Entry 8SPX (electron microscopy, 2.95 A resolution); this record covers chains B and F of the 6 polymer chains in the assembly.

[Chain B]
Name: ATP synthase subunit alpha
From: Bacillus sp. PS3
Notes: EC 7.1.2.2
UniProt: A0A0M3VGF9 (A0A0M3VGF9_BACP3); numbering as in UniProt (aligned over 26-501)
Chain sequence (476 residues; row label = number of the first residue in the row):
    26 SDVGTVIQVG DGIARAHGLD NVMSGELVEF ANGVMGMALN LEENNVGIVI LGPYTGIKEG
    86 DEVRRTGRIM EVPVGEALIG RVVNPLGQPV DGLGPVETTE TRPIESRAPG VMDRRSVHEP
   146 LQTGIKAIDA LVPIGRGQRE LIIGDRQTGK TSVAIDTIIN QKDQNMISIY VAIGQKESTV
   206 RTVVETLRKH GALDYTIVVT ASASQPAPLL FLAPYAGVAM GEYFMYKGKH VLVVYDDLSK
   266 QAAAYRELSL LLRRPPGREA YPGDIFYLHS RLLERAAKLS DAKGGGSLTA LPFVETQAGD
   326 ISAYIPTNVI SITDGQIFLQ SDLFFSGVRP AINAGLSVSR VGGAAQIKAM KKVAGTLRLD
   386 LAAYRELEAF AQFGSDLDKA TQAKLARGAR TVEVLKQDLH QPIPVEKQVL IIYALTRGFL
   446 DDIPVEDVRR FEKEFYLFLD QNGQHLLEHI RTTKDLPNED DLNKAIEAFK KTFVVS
Not modelled in the structure: 500-501
Sequence notes: conflict S193 (Cys in A0A0M3VGF9), F463 (Trp in A0A0M3VGF9)
Residues lining bound ligands:
  - ADP (adenosine-5'-diphosphate): S364, R365, V366, G367
  - ATP (adenosine-5'-triphosphate): D170, R171, Q172, T173, G174, K175, T176, S177, F349, R354, P355, Q422, D423, L424

[Chain F]
Name: ATP synthase subunit beta
From: Bacillus sp. PS3
UniProt: A0A0M4U1P9 (A0A0M4U1P9_BACP3); numbering as in UniProt (aligned over 1-471)
Chain sequence (471 residues; row label = number of the first residue in the row):
     1 MTRGRVIQVM GPVVDVKFEN GHLPAIYNAL KIQHKARNEN EVDIDLTLEV ALHLGDDTVR
    61 TIAMASTDGL IRGMEVIDTG APISVPVGEV TLGRVFNVLG EPIDLEGDIP ADARRDPIHR
   121 PAPKFEELAT EVEILETGIK VVDLLAPYIK GGKIGLFGGA GVGKTVLIQE LIHNIAQEHG
   181 GISVFAGVGE RTREGNDLYH EMKDSGVISK TAMVFGQMNE PPGARMRVAL TGLTMAEYFR
   241 DEQGQDVLLF IDNIFRFTQA GSEVSALLGR MPSAVGYQPT LATEMGQLQE RITSTAKGSI
   301 TSIQAIYVPA DDYTDPAPAT TFSHLDATTN LERKLAEMGI YPAVDPLAST SRALAPEIVG
   361 EEHYQVARKV QQTLQRYKEL QDIIAILGMD ELSDEDKLVV HRARRIQFFL SQNFHVAEQF
   421 TGQPGSYVPV KETVRGFKEI LEGKYDHLPE DAFRLVGRIE EVVEKAKAMG V
Not modelled in the structure: 471
Metal / ion sites: Mg2+: T165 (together with ADP, phosphate ion)
Residues lining bound ligands: ADP (adenosine-5'-diphosphate): A160, G161, V162, G163, K164, T165, V166, Y341, A417, F420

[How chain B and chain F interact]
Residue-residue contacts (68):
  L44(B) - R72(F)  hydrogen bond (backbone-side chain)
  V47(B) - I71(F)
  V47(B) - R72(F)
  M48(B) - N40(F)
  M48(B) - V42(F)  hydrophobic
  M48(B) - L70(F)
  M48(B) - I71(F)  hydrophobic
  S49(B) - G69(F)  hydrogen bond (backbone-backbone)
  S49(B) - L70(F)  hydrogen bond (backbone-backbone)
  N65(B) - V9(F)
  L66(B) - Q8(F)
  L66(B) - V9(F)  hydrogen bond (backbone-backbone)
  L66(B) - R72(F)
  E67(B) - I7(F)
  E67(B) - Q8(F)
  E67(B) - M10(F)
  E67(B) - R72(F)  hydrogen bond (backbone-side chain)
  E68(B) - Q8(F)
  N70(B) - R72(F)  hydrogen bond (backbone-side chain)
  V71(B) - R72(F)
  G92(B) - N40(F)
  A133(B) - N219(F)
  G135(B) - T192(F)
  V136(B) - T192(F)
  V136(B) - N196(F)
  V136(B) - Q217(F)
  M137(B) - N196(F)  hydrogen bond (backbone-side chain)
  M137(B) - Y199(F)  hydrophobic
  M137(B) - H200(F)  hydrogen bond
  R139(B) - T192(F)
  R139(B) - N196(F)  hydrogen bond (backbone-side chain)
  R139(B) - H200(F)
  R279(B) - M10(F)
  P280(B) - A266(F)
  P281(B) - A266(F)
  R283(B) - V275(F)
  G288(B) - E263(F)
  D289(B) - P12(F)
  D289(B) - L267(F)
  F291(B) - M218(F)  hydrophobic
  F291(B) - R225(F)
  F291(B) - E263(F)
  Y292(B) - S66(F)  hydrogen bond
  Y292(B) - N219(F)
  Y292(B) - P221(F)
  S295(B) - M218(F)
  S295(B) - N219(F)
  E299(B) - T192(F)  hydrogen bond
  E299(B) - N219(F)
  I335(B) - Y307(F)
  S336(B) - R191(F)  hydrogen bond (backbone-side chain)
  S336(B) - M218(F)
  T338(B) - R191(F)
  D339(B) - R193(F)  salt bridge
  G360(B) - R333(F)
  V363(B) - A160(F)
  V363(B) - R333(F)
  R365(B) - G161(F)
  R365(B) - R191(F)
  R365(B) - E194(F)  salt bridge
  A387(B) - E337(F)
  L392(B) - A385(F)  hydrophobic
  F395(B) - D382(F)
  F395(B) - A385(F)  hydrophobic
  L402(B) - I386(F)
  D403(B) - I386(F)  hydrogen bond (backbone-backbone)
  D403(B) - G388(F)
  T406(B) - A385(F)  hydrogen bond (side chain-backbone)
Other interface residues (no listed pair), chain B (52 interface residues in all): G43, D45, N46, L64, P134, R164, R296, S327, Y329, N333, I337, V366, D401
Other interface residues (no listed pair), chain F (46 interface residues in all): E41, T67, D68, E220, Q259, G269, G276, A310, L387

[Overview]
52 residues of chain B and 46 residues of chain F are in contact, with 14 hydrogen bonds and 2 salt bridges.
Among the polar pairs are D339(B)-R193(F), R365(B)-E194(F) and L44(B)-R72(F). ADP is bound between chain B and
chain F. Chain B binds ATP.
Chain B is ATP synthase subunit alpha and chain F is ATP synthase subunit beta, both from Bacillus sp. PS3;
the structure, PS3 F1 Rotorless, high ATP, was determined by electron microscopy together with 8SPV and 8SPW
from the same study.
